6RAZ - chains X and 7 of the 13 polymer chains in the assembly; structure by electron microscopy, 4.46 A resolution (low resolution: residue-level contacts below are approximate; hydrogen-bond / salt-bridge calls are withheld).

== Chain X ==
Molecule: 21-nt DNA strand
Sequence (21 nucleotides; each row starts with the number of its first residue):
    15 CGTTTTATTT TTTTTTTTAA A

== Chain 7 ==
Protein: DNA replication licensing factor Mcm7
From: Drosophila melanogaster
Notes: EC 3.6.4.12
UniProtKB: Q9XYU0 (MCM7_DROME); residues 1-720 here = UniProt positions 1-720
Chain sequence (720 residues; each row starts with the number of its first residue):
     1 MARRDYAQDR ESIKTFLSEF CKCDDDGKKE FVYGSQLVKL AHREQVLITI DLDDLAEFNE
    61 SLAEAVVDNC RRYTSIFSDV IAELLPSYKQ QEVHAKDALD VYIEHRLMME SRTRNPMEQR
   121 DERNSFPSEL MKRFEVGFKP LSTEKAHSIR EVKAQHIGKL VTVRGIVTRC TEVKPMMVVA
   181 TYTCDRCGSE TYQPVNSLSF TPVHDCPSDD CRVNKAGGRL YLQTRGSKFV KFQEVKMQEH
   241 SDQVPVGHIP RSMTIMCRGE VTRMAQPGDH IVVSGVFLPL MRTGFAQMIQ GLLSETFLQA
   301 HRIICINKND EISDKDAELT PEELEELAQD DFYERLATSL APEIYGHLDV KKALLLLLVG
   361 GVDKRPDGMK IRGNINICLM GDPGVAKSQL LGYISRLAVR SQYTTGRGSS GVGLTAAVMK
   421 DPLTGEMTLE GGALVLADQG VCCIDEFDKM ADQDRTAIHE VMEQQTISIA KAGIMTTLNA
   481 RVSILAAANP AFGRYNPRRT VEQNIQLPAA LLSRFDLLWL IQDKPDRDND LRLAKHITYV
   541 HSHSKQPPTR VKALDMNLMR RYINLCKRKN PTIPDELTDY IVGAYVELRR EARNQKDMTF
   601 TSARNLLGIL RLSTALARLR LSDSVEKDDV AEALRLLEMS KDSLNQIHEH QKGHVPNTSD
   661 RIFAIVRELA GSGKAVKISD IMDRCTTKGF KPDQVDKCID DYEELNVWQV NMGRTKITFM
Not modelled in the structure: 1-2, 67-68, 88-92, 111-125, 139-145, 307-320, 647-720
Ligand contacts:
  - ATP (adenosine-5'-triphosphate), molecule 1: Glu343, Ile344, Tyr345, Gly381, Asp382, Pro383, Gly384, Val385, Ala386, Lys387, Ser388, Gln389, Glu446, Arg532, Leu533, Ile537
  - ATP, molecule 2: His459, Arg514, Ala603, Arg604
From the paper describing this entry:
  - catalytic residues: Arg514 (citing earlier work)
  - mutagenesis - R514A: unchanged catalytic activity

== Chain X / chain 7 interface ==
Contacting residue pairs - 10 pairs, chain X then chain 7:
  DT20(X) - Phe285(7)
  DT20(X) - Ala286(7)
  DT20(X) - Gln287(7)
  DA21(X) - Phe285(7)
  DA21(X) - Gln287(7)
  DT30(X) - Val418(7)
  DT30(X) - Lys420(7)
  DT30(X) - Lys471(7)
  DT31(X) - Val418(7)
  DT31(X) - Lys420(7)

== In short ==
Chain X and chain 7 form an interface of 4 and 6 residues respectively. Bound to chain 7: ATP. From the paper:
the catalytic residue Arg514(7); R514A of chain 7 leaves catalytic activity unchanged.
Here chain X is a 21-nt DNA strand and chain 7 is DNA replication licensing factor Mcm7 (Drosophila
melanogaster). Entry 6RAZ (D. melanogaster CMG-DNA, State 2B) was determined by electron microscopy, deposited
together with 6RAW, 6RAX and 6RAY.
